8JH2 - chains T and a of the 28 polymer chains in the assembly; structure by electron microscopy, 5.70 A resolution (low resolution: residue-level contacts below are approximate; hydrogen-bond / salt-bridge calls are withheld).

== Chain T ==
Molecule: 228-nt DNA strand
Source organism: synthetic construct
Sequence (228 nucleotides; each row starts with the number of its first residue; numbers below 1 keep their minus sign (DA-72 is residue -72)):
   -72 ATCAGAATCCCGGTGCCGAGGCCGCTCAATTGGTCGTAGACAGCTCTAGC
   -22 ACCGCTTAAACGCACGTACGCGCTGTCCCCCGCGTTTTAACCGCCAAGGG
    28 GATTACACCCAAGACACCAGGCACGAGACAGAAAAAAACAACGAAAACGG
    78 CCACCACCCAAACACACCAAACACAAGAGCTAATTGACTGACGTAAGCGT
   128 GGACCTCCTATTGCTTTAAAGGCAGAGG
Not modelled in the structure: 55-155

== Chain a ==
Name: Histone H3.3
Source organism: Homo sapiens
UniProtKB: P84243 (H33_HUMAN); residues 0-135 here correspond to UniProt positions 1-136 (UniProt number = residue number + 1)
Chain sequence (136 residues; row label = number of the first residue in the row; numbering starts at 0):
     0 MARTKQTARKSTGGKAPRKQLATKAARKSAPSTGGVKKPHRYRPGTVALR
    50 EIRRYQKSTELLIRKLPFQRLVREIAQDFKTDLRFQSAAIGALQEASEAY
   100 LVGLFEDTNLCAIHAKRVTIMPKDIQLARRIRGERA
Not modelled in the structure: 0-37, 134-135

== Chain T / chain a interface ==
Contacting residue pairs - 9 pairs, chain T then chain a:
  DG-24(T) - Arg83(a)
  DG-24(T) - Gln85(a)
  DC-23(T) - Arg72(a)
  DC-23(T) - Arg83(a)
  DC-23(T) - Phe84(a)
  DC-4(T) - Thr118(a)
  DG-3(T) - Val117(a)
  DG-3(T) - Thr118(a)
  DC-2(T) - Arg116(a)
Other interface residues (no listed pair), chain T (7 interface residues in all): DA-13, DA-5
Other interface residues (no listed pair), chain a (12 interface residues in all): Pro43, Arg63, Leu82, Ser86, Met120

== In short ==
7 residues of chain T and 12 residues of chain a are in contact.
Chain T is a 228-nt DNA strand (synthetic construct) and chain a is Histone H3.3 (Homo sapiens); the
structure, RNA polymerase II elongation complex bound with Elf1, Spt4/5 and foreign DNA, stalled at SHL(-1) of
..., was determined by electron microscopy (same publication as 8JH3 and 8JH4).
